Entry 9B9E (electron microscopy, 3.66 A resolution); this record covers chains B and E of the 6 polymer chains in the assembly.

# Chain B
Protein: Fusion glycoprotein F0
From: Henipavirus nipahense
Notes: fragment: ectodomain
UniProtKB: Q9IH63 (FUS_NIPAV); residue numbers follow UniProt; this construct covers 27-483
Chain sequence (457 residues; each row starts with the number of its first residue):
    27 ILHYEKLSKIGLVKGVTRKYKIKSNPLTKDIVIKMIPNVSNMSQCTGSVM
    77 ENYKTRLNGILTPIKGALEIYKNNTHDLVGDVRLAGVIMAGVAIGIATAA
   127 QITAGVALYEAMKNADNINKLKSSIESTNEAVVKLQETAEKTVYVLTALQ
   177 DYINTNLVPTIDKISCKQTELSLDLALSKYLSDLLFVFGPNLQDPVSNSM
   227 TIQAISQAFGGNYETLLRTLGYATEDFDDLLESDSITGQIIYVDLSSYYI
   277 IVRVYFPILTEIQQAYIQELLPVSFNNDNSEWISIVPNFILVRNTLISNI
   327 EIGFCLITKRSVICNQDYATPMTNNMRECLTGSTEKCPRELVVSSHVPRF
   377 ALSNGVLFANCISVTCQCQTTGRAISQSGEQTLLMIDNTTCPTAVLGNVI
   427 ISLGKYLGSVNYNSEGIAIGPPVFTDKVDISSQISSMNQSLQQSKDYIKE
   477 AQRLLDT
Disordered / not traced: 483
Curated features (UniProtKB/Swiss-Prot):
  - region: L110 to L134 (Fusion peptide)
  - site: R109, L110 (Cleavage)
  - glycosylation (N-linked (GlcNAc...) asparagine): N64, N67, N99, N414, N464
  - natural variant: T250 (T250I: In strain: Isolate NiV/MY/99/VRI-0626), M348 (M348T: In strain: Isolate Malaysian flying-fox)
Cystine bridges: C71-C192, C331-C340, C355-C363, C387-C392, C394-C417
Covalent attachments: N-acetylglucosamine (NAG) linked to N67, N99, N414, N464

# Chain E
Protein: DS90 nanobody
From: Vicugna pacos
Notes: antibody fragment or engineered binder
Chain sequence (124 residues; row label = number of the first residue in the row):
     1 VQLVESGGGLVQAGGSLRLSCAASGRTFSSYVMGWYRQAPGKEREFVARI
    51 SWSGGHTHSADSVKGRFTISRDNAKNTVYLQMNSLKPDDTAIYYCNAEPT
   101 VTGSWFTPGLQSYWGQGTQVTVSS
Cystine bridges: C21-C95

# How chain B and chain E interact
Pairs across the interface (44):
  K47(B) - H56(E)  hydrogen bond
  I48(B) - T102(E)
  K49(B) - T102(E)
  K49(B) - G103(E)  hydrogen bond (side chain-backbone)
  K49(B) - S104(E)
  K49(B) - W105(E)
  S50(B) - V101(E)
  N51(B) - R49(E)  hydrogen bond (backbone-side chain)
  N51(B) - E98(E)  hydrogen bond
  N51(B) - P99(E)  hydrogen bond (side chain-backbone)
  N51(B) - T100(E)
  N51(B) - V101(E)  hydrogen bond (side chain-backbone)
  P52(B) - W105(E)
  L53(B) - R49(E)
  L53(B) - H58(E)
  T129(B) - F106(E)
  T129(B) - P108(E)
  A133(B) - F106(E)  hydrophobic
  E166(B) - G41(E)
  E166(B) - K42(E)  hydrogen bond (side chain-backbone)
  E166(B) - E43(E)
  K167(B) - E43(E)  salt bridge
  N224(B) - W105(E)
  N224(B) - F106(E)
  S225(B) - W105(E)
  G247(B) - A60(E)
  G247(B) - D61(E)  hydrogen bond (backbone-backbone)
  Y248(B) - F46(E)  hydrophobic
  Y248(B) - H58(E)
  Y248(B) - S59(E)
  A249(B) - H58(E)
  A249(B) - S59(E)  hydrogen bond (backbone-backbone)
  T250(B) - T57(E)  hydrogen bond (side chain-backbone)
  T250(B) - H58(E)
  D252(B) - H56(E)  salt bridge
  S261(B) - W105(E)  hydrogen bond (backbone-side chain)
  T263(B) - W105(E)
  F282(B) - H58(E)
  I284(B) - R49(E)
  L285(B) - S51(E)
  L285(B) - H56(E)
  T286(B) - W52(E)  hydrogen bond
  E287(B) - W52(E)  hydrogen bond (backbone-side chain)
  Q289(B) - W52(E)
Also at the interface, not in a pair above, chain B (30 interface residues in all): V132, D260, Y281, P283
Also at the interface, not in a pair above, chain E (27 interface residues in all): V32, Y36, I50, K64

# Summary
30 residues of chain B face 27 of chain E across their interface, with 13 hydrogen bonds and 2 salt bridges.
Polar pairs include K167(B)-E43(E), D252(B)-H56(E) and K47(B)-H56(E). Covalently linked N-acetylglucosamine:
at N67(B), N99(B), N414(B) and N464(B).
Chain B is Fusion glycoprotein F0 (Henipavirus nipahense) and chain E is DS90 nanobody (Vicugna pacos); the
structure, Prefusion F glycoprotein ectodomain of Nipah virus ectodomain in complex with DS90 nanobody, was
determined by electron microscopy.
